6JMR - chains C and D of the 5 polymer chains in the assembly; structure by electron microscopy, 4.10 A resolution (low resolution: residue-level contacts below are approximate; hydrogen-bond / salt-bridge calls are withheld).

# Chain C
Molecule: Antibody
Organism: Mus musculus
Notes: antibody fragment or engineered binder
Amino-acid sequence (219 residues; numbered 1 to 219; the number before each row is that of its first residue; X marks 36 residues of unknown identity (built as UNK)):
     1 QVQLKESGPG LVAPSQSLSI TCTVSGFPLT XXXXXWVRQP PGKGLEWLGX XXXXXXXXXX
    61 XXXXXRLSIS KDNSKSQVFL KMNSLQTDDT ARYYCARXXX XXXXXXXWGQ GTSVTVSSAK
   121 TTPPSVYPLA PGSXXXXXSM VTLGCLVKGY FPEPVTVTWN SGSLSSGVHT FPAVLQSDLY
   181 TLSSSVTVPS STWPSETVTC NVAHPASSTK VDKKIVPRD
Disordered / not traced: 134-138
Disulfides: Cys-22/Cys-95, Cys-145/Cys-200

# Chain D
Molecule: Antibody
Organism: Mus musculus
Notes: antibody fragment or engineered binder
Amino-acid sequence (219 residues; numbered 1 to 219; the number before each row is that of its first residue; X marks 33 residues of unknown identity (built as UNK)):
     1 DIVMSQSPSS LVVSVGEKVT MSCXXXXXXX XXXXXXXXXX WYQQKPGQSP KLLIYXXXXX
    61 XXGVPDRFTG SGSGTDFTLT ISSVKAEDLA VYYCXXXXXX XXXFGGGTKL EIKRADAAPT
   121 VSIFPPSSEQ LTSGGASVVC FLNNFYPKDI NVKWKIDGSE RQNGVLNSWT DQDSKDSTYS
   181 MSSTLTLTKD EYERHNSYTC EATHKTSTSP IVKSFNRNE
Disulfides: Cys-23/Cys-94, Cys-140/Cys-200

# How chain C and chain D interact
Residue-residue contacts - 40 pairs, chain C then chain D:
  Val-37(C) / Phe-104(D)
  Gln-39(C) / Gln-44(D)
  Gln-39(C) / Tyr-93(D)
  Leu-45(C) / Tyr-93(D)
  Leu-45(C) / Phe-104(D)
  Tyr-94(C) / Gln-44(D)
  Tyr-94(C) / Ser-49(D)
  Trp-108(C) / Tyr-42(D)
  Trp-108(C) / Ser-49(D)
  Trp-108(C) / Pro-50(D)
  Gly-109(C) / Ser-49(D)
  Val-126(C) / Glu-129(D)
  Tyr-127(C) / Glu-129(D)
  Tyr-127(C) / Gln-130(D)
  Pro-128(C) / Ser-127(D)
  Pro-128(C) / Glu-129(D)
  Leu-129(C) / Phe-124(D)
  Leu-129(C) / Val-139(D)
  Leu-129(C) / Phe-141(D)
  Ala-130(C) / Phe-124(D)
  Ala-130(C) / Pro-125(D)
  Pro-131(C) / Phe-124(D)
  Thr-142(C) / Ser-122(D)
  Thr-142(C) / Phe-124(D)
  Gly-144(C) / Phe-124(D)
  His-169(C) / Asn-144(D)
  His-169(C) / Asp-173(D)
  Phe-171(C) / Ser-168(D)
  Phe-171(C) / Thr-170(D)
  Phe-171(C) / Ser-180(D)
  Phe-171(C) / Met-181(D)
  Phe-171(C) / Ser-182(D)
  Pro-172(C) / Ser-168(D)
  Pro-172(C) / Trp-169(D)
  Pro-172(C) / Thr-170(D)
  Gln-176(C) / Leu-166(D)
  Ser-183(C) / Phe-141(D)
  Ser-183(C) / Ser-182(D)
  Ser-184(C) / Phe-141(D)
  Ser-185(C) / Asn-143(D)
Other interface residues (no listed pair), chain C (31 interface residues in all): Gly-44, Trp-47, Gly-132, Leu-143, Leu-146, Lys-148, Thr-170, Val-174, Thr-187, Arg-218
Other interface residues (no listed pair), chain D (31 interface residues in all): Gln-48, Lys-51, Leu-52, Gly-106, Ser-133, Asn-167, Thr-186

# Summary
Chain C and chain D each contribute 31 residues to their interface.
Chain C is Antibody and chain D is Antibody, both from Mus musculus; the structure, CD98hc extracellular
domain bound to HBJ127 Fab and MEM-108 Fab, was determined by electron microscopy.
